PDB entry 1JXK | X-ray diffraction, 1.90 A resolution | chain A

Chain A:
Name: Alpha-amylase, salivary
From: Homo sapiens
Notes: EC 3.2.1.1; fragment: lacking the loop residues 306-310
Reference sequence: P04745 (AMYS_HUMAN); aligned to UniProt positions 16-506 over residues 1-491 (the alignment contains insertions or deletions, so no single offset holds)
Chain sequence (491 residues; numbered 1 to 491; the number before each row is that of its first residue):
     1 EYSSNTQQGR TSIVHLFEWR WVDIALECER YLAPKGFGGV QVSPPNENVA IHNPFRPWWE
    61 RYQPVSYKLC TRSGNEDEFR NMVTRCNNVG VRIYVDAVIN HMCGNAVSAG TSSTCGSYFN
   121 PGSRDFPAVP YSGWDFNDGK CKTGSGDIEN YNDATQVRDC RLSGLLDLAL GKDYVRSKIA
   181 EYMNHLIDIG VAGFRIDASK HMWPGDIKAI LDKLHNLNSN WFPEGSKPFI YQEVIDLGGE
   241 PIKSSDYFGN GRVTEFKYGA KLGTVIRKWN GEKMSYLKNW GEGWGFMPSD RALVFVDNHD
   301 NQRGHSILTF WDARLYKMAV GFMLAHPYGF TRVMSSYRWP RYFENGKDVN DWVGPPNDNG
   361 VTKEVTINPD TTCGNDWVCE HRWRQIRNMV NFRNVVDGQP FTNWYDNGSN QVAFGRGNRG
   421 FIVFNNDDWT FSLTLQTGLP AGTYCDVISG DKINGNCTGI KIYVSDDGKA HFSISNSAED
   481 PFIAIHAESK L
Modified positions: Glu1 (pyroglutamic acid; PCA)
Disulfide bonds: Cys28-Cys86, Cys70-Cys115, Cys141-Cys160, Cys373-Cys379, Cys445-Cys457
Metal / ion sites: Ca2+: Asn100, Arg158, Asp167, His201

Overview:
Asn100, Arg158, Asp167 and His201 form the Ca2+ site.
Chain A is Alpha-amylase, salivary (Homo sapiens); the structure, Role of ethe mobile loop in the mehanism of
human salivary amylase, was determined by X-ray diffraction, deposited together with 1MFU and 1MFV.
